6RMM - chains A and C of the 6 polymer chains in the assembly; structure by X-ray diffraction, 3.53 A resolution.

[Chain A (and C)]
Protein: DNA topoisomerase 2-binding protein 1
Source organism: Homo sapiens
Notes: chain C of this document is another copy of the same molecule, construct and numbering; everything in this record applies to it too
Reference sequence: Q92547 (TOPB1_HUMAN); residues 548-741 here = UniProt positions 548-741
Chain sequence (196 residues; numbered 546 to 741; the number before each row is that of its first residue):
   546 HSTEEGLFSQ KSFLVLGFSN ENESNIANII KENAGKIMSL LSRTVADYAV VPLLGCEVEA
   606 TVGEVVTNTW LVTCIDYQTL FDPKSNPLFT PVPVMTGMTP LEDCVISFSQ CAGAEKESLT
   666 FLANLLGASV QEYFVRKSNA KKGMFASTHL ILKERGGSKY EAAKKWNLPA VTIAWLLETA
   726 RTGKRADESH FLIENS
Differences from the reference sequence: expression tag (546-547)
Curated features (UniProtKB/Swiss-Prot):
  - mutagenesis: Ser-564 (S564A: Does not affect interaction with MDC1), Arg-681 to Lys-682 (Decreased interaction with MDC1), Lys-704 (K704A: Decreased interaction with MDC1. Does not affect interaction with phosphorylated HTATSF1)

[Chain A / chain C interface]
Residue-residue contacts - 15 pairs, chain A then chain C:
  His-546(A) / Glu-723(C)
  His-546(A) / His-735(C)
  Ser-547(A) / Lys-729(C)
  Ser-547(A) / Arg-730(C)
  Ser-547(A) / Asp-732(C)
  Thr-548(A) / Arg-730(C)
  Thr-548(A) / Ala-731(C)
  Thr-548(A) / Asp-732(C)
  Thr-548(A) / Glu-733(C)
  Glu-549(A) / Arg-730(C)  salt bridge
  Glu-550(A) / Lys-729(C)
  Glu-550(A) / Arg-730(C)  hydrogen bond (side chain-backbone)
  Gly-551(A) / Lys-729(C)  hydrogen bond (backbone-side chain)
  Leu-552(A) / Lys-729(C)  hydrogen bond (backbone-side chain)
  Ser-554(A) / Lys-729(C)  hydrogen bond
Other interface residues (no listed pair), chain C (8 interface residues in all): Pro-645

[In short]
The chain A/chain C interface involves 8 residues from each chain; the contacts include 4 hydrogen bonds and 1
salt bridge. Polar contacts include Glu-549(A)/Arg-730(C), Glu-550(A)/Arg-730(C) and Gly-551(A)/Lys-729(C).
Curated annotation (UniProt) lists 4 mutagenesis sites on chain A.
Both chains are DNA topoisomerase 2-binding protein 1 (Homo sapiens). Entry 6RMM (Crystal structure of TOPBP1
BRCT4,5 in complex with a 53BP1 phosphopeptide) was determined by X-ray diffraction (same publication as
6RML).
